PDB entry 7EEB | electron microscopy, 2.90 A resolution | chains A and F of the 14 polymer chains in the assembly

Chain A:
Protein: Enhanced green fluorescent protein, Cation channel sperm-associated protein 1
Source organism: Human cytomegalovirus
UniProt: chimeric construct of C5MKY7, Q91ZR5: residues -246 to -8 from C5MKY7 (C5MKY7_HCMV) positions 1-239 (UniProt number = residue number + 247); residues 1-686 from Q91ZR5 positions 1-686 (same numbers)
Amino-acid sequence (955 residues; numbered -268 to 686; the number before each row is that of its first residue; numbers below 1 keep their minus sign (Asp-268 is residue -268)):
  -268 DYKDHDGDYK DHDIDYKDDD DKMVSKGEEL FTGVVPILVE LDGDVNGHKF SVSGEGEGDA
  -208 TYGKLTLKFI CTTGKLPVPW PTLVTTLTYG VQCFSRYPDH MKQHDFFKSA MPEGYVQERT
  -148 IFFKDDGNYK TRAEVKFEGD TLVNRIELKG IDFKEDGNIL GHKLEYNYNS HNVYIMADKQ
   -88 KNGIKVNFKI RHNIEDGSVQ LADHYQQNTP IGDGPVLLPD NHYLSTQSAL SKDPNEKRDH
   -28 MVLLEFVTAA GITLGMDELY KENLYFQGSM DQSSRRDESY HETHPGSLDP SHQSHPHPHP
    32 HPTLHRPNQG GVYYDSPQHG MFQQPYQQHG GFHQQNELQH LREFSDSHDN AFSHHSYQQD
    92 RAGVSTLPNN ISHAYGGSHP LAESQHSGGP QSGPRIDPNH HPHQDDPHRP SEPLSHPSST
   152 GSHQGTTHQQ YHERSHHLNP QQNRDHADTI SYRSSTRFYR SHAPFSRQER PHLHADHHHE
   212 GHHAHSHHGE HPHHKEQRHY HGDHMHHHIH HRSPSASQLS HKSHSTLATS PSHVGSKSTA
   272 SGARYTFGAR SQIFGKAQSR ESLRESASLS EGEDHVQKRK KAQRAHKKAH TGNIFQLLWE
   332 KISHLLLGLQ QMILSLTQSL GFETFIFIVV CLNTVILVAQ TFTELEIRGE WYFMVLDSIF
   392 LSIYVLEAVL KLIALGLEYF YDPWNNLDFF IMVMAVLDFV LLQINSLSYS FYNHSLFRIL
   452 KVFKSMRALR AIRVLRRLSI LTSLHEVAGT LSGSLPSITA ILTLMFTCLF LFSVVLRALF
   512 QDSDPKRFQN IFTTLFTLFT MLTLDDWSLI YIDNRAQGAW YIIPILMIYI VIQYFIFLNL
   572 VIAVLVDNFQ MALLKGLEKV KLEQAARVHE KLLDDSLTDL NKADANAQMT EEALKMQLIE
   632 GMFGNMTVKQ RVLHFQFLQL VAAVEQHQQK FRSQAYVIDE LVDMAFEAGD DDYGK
Disordered / not traced: -268 to 336, 595-686
Differences from the reference sequence: expression tag (-268 to -247); linker (-7 to 0)
Bound ions: Na+ site 1: Leu535 (shared with 1 residue of chain D); Na+ site 2: Asp536 (shared with 1 residue of chain D)
Residues lining bound ligands:
  - 9Z9 ((3beta,14beta,17beta,25R)-3-[4-methoxy-3-(methoxymethyl)butoxy]spirost-5-en), molecule 1: Pro414, Trp415, Leu418, Leu460, Arg467
  - 9Z9, molecule 2: Leu460, Ile463, Arg467, Leu475, His476, Ala479
  - 9Z9, molecule 3: His476, Ala479, Leu482, Ser483, Leu486

Chain F:
Protein: Cation channel sperm-associated protein subunit gamma 2
Source organism: Mus musculus
UniProt: C6KI89 (CTSG2_MOUSE); residue numbers follow UniProt; this construct covers 1-1145
Amino-acid sequence (1145 residues; row label = number of the first residue in the row):
     1 MVSRPAMSPV SPVWPRKPNL WAFWVLRLVL LLSLKSWAED ALQHCTWLLV LNKFEKVGLH
    61 LSKDRFQDHE PIDTVAKVFQ KLTDSPIDPS ENYLSFPYYL QINFSCPGQN IEELARKGHL
   121 MGMKPMVQIN YMYSVNFYRW EMENVQILME AAPMRSTGYC PAEAMCVLNW YTPMPFKNGS
   181 VVSSVDIYTN GIGPFVSKKR FYVNMNGFLK RDASGKSLFA IGYESLVLKS SHFRLSKSRP
   241 LWYTVNHAPV FILGGFYDEK SILFSDSNFQ DYVLLELSID SCWVGSFYCP ILGFSATIHD
   301 AIATESTLFI RQNQLVYYFT GTYITLFDKS HGSSRWVRVL PSECIKRLCP VYASGNGSEY
   361 VLALTTGKNE GYIHIGTITD GLVSFEMVPD GWSVCEKLPG KNCSIDWATY IADERNLLLL
   421 VKIDSGQFYL VNFNTEFKTL NILYKIPEFI PEAKELDFLV LLDTVTYTNT PMTPKGLFFN
   481 TLNNMLYIWG NFILQSYNRE EFIFLADFPK ESTIKYMVNS FKGQMAVVTE NEEIWYFLEG
   541 GYDVYQVVPS QGWETYHNLQ KMQKSSFHSE DESLVSLFFE DGKLFQLVYL FDVGKERLVK
   601 RLLPVGTLME YNLPKPFTVV NQGNYQAISF THTCPFKEIH LIDVPKKHHA SRTESYVALP
   661 PLVSESLGFH NNNTLAVYQG LVYYLLWLHS KYDKPYADPV HDPTWRWWQH KTKDKDYFFY
   721 LFSNRLAAEG IYINMNAYQK LYNMSGDYGI PDLFFLDKGN WFTITVVLLS HQDTFTSSDS
   781 QGPTINVDKK LAIAVTIADP ECLSVTVTQD VLLNRNAVIN KIKVIDKKRC SEQGMIGRNI
   841 KKTSMMLKVL GAPGNCIQRT YLGGIIQGFK VVPIFIGCPP GKRLAFDVSY TIMHSEEINK
   901 HYFDCVIKDA EMPCFLFRDL FQPFFLVQDL VTGDSGSFLG SYVLKVVGGG RTLNTIRDYT
   961 EEEIFRYNSP LDTTNSLIWK TKVERTTEDK KFYIMSHESP GVEWLCLENS PCYDIIPQSI
  1021 YPPEFFFKLL VSNRGVDNST YCDYKLTFIV HIHGLPLSSK RTSFIVMVST SFFIALVVFY
  1081 ILFCLVWPHI VKAWVSLRWR INNIMASESY YTYASSTAGF SLQSHSFEGP SRAGSKEDNV
  1141 QAKTA
Disordered / not traced: 1-43, 1086-1145
Disulfides: Cys45-Cys106, Cys160-Cys166, Cys289-Cys344, Cys395-Cys403, Cys634-Cys856, Cys802-Cys830, Cys878-Cys1042, Cys905-Cys914, Cys1006-Cys1012
Covalent attachments: N-acetylglucosamine (NAG) linked to Asn103, Asn178, Asn356, Asn672
Residues lining bound ligands: N-acetylglucosamine (NAG; 2-acetamido-2-deoxy-beta-D-glucopyranose): Asn402, Lys422, Ile423, Asp424

How chain A and chain F interact:
Pairs across the interface (32; chain A residue first):
  Thr374(A) with Phe903(F)
  Glu375(A) with Phe903(F)
  Glu377(A) with Arg918(F), salt bridge
  Ile378(A) with His901(F); Phe903(F), hydrophobic; Leu916(F), hydrophobic; Arg918(F)
  Arg379(A) with Asp904(F), hydrogen bond (side chain-backbone); Pro1022(F)
  Glu381(A) with Arg918(F), salt bridge
  Trp382(A) with Ile1016(F), hydrophobic; Pro1017(F); Leu1057(F)
  Tyr383(A) with Pro1017(F); Ile1020(F); Tyr1021(F), hydrogen bond (side chain-backbone)
  Met385(A) with Leu1057(F), hydrophobic
  Val386(A) with Ile1065(F), hydrophobic
  Ser389(A) with Val1066(F)
  Ser393(A) with Ser1069(F); Thr1070(F)
  Gln434(A) with Ser1063(F)
  Leu438(A) with Phe917(F); Leu1057(F)
  Ser439(A) with Glu1003(F), hydrogen bond; Leu1005(F)
  Tyr440(A) with Arg918(F); Leu920(F); Glu1003(F), hydrogen bond (backbone-side chain)
  Ser441(A) with Glu1003(F)
  Tyr443(A) with Arg918(F); Pro1056(F)
Interface residues without a listed pair, chain A (23 interface residues in all): Met343, Leu347, Ile394, Leu397, Phe430
Interface residues without a listed pair, chain F (34 interface residues in all): Cys905, Val906, Trp1004, Ile1015, Ser1019, Pro1023, His1053, Leu1055, Thr1062, Phe1073, Val1077, Ile1081, Cys1084

In short:
23 residues of chain A face 34 of chain F across their interface, with 4 hydrogen bonds and 2 salt bridges.
Among the polar pairs are Glu377(A)-Arg918(F), Glu381(A)-Arg918(F) and Arg379(A)-Asp904(F). Ligands of chain
A: 3 copies of compound 9Z9. Ligands of chain F: N-acetylglucosamine.
Chain A is Enhanced green fluorescent protein, Cation channel sperm-associated protein 1 (Human
cytomegalovirus) and chain F is Cation channel sperm-associated protein subunit gamma 2 (Mus musculus); the
structure, Structure of the CatSpermasome, was determined by electron microscopy.
